6CNO - chains A and G of the 8 polymer chains in the assembly; structure by electron microscopy, 4.70 A resolution (low resolution: residue-level contacts below are approximate; hydrogen-bond / salt-bridge calls are withheld).

# Chain A
Molecule: Intermediate conductance calcium-activated potassium channel protein 4
Organism: Homo sapiens
UniProt: O15554 (KCNN4_HUMAN); residue numbers follow UniProt; this construct covers 1-427
Sequence (427 residues; numbered 1 to 427; the number before each row is that of its first residue):
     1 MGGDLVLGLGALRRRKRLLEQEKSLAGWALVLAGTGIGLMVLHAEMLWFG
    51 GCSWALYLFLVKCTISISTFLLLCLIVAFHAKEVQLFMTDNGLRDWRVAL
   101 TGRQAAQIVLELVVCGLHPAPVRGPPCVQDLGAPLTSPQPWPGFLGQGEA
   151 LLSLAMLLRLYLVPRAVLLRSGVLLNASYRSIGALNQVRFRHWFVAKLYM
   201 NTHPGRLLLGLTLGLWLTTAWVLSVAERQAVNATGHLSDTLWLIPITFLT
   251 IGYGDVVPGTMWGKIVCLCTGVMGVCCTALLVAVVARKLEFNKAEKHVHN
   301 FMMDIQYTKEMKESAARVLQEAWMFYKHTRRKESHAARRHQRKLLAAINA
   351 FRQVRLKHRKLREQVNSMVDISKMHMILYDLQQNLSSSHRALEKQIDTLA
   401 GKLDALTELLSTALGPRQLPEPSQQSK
Not modelled in the structure: 1-8, 124-141, 387-427
Swiss-Prot annotation at these positions:
  - modified residue: His358 (Phosphohistidine)
From the paper describing this entry:
  - conformationally variable residues (helix shift): Val282

# Chain G
Molecule: Calmodulin-1
Organism: Homo sapiens
UniProt: P0DP23 (CALM1_HUMAN); residues 0-148 here correspond to UniProt positions 1-149 (UniProt number = residue number + 1)
Sequence (149 residues; row label = number of the first residue in the row; numbering starts at 0):
     0 MADQLTEEQIAEFKEAFSLFDKDGDGTITTKELGTVMRSLGQNPTEAELQ
    50 DMINEVDADGNGTIDFPEFLTMMARKMKDTDSEEEIREAFRVFDKDGNGY
   100 ISAAELRHVMTNLGEKLTDEEVDEMIREADIDGDGQVNYEEFVQMMTAK
Not modelled in the structure: 0-1, 148
Ion coordination: Ca2+ site 1: Asp20, Asp22, Asp24, Thr26, Glu31; Ca2+ site 2: Asp56, Asp58, Asn60, Thr62, Glu67; Ca2+ site 3: Asp93, Asp95, Asn97, Tyr99, Glu104
Swiss-Prot annotation at these positions:
  - binding site (Ca(2+)): Asp20, Asp22, Asp24, Thr26, Glu31, Asp56, Asp58, Asn60, Thr62, Glu67, Asp93, Asp95, Asn97, Tyr99, Glu104, Asp129, Asp131, Asp133, Gln135, Glu140
  - modified residue: Ala1 (N-acetylalanine), Lys21 (N6-acetyllysine), Thr44 (Phosphothreonine), Ser81 (Phosphoserine), Lys94 (N6-acetyllysine), Tyr99 (Phosphotyrosine), Ser101 (Phosphoserine), Thr110 (Phosphothreonine), Lys115 (N6,N6,N6-trimethyllysine), Tyr138 (Phosphotyrosine)
  - cross-link: Lys21 (Glycyl lysine isopeptide (Lys-Gly) (interchain with G-Cter in SUMO2))
From the paper describing this entry:
  - post-translational modification sites: Thr79 (citing earlier work)

# Interface between chain A and chain G
Pairs across the interface (25):
  Leu12(A) - Met76(G)
  Arg13(A) - Gln3(G)
  Arg13(A) - Thr5(G)
  Arg13(A) - Gln8(G)
  Arg15(A) - Met76(G)
  Arg15(A) - Lys77(G)
  Arg15(A) - Asp78(G)
  Lys16(A) - Glu7(G)
  Lys16(A) - Gln8(G)
  Lys16(A) - Glu11(G)
  Asp90(A) - Lys77(G)
  Ala177(A) - Phe12(G)
  Ala177(A) - Met76(G)
  Ser178(A) - Leu18(G)
  Arg180(A) - Lys75(G)
  Arg180(A) - Met76(G)
  Arg180(A) - Lys77(G)
  Arg180(A) - Asp78(G)
  Ser181(A) - Met72(G)
  Ile182(A) - Leu39(G)
  Ala184(A) - Lys75(G)
  Leu185(A) - Phe19(G)
  Leu185(A) - Gln41(G)
  Asn186(A) - Leu39(G)
  Asn186(A) - Gln41(G)
Other interface residues (no listed pair), chain A (16 interface residues in all): Leu9, Gln187, Arg191
Other interface residues (no listed pair), chain G (18 interface residues in all): Asp2, Ala15, Glu83

# Summary
16 residues of chain A and 18 residues of chain G are in contact. The Ca2+ site 1 is built by Asp20(G),
Asp22(G), Asp24(G), Thr26(G) and Glu31(G). Curated annotation (UniProt) lists 20 Ca2+-binding residues on
chain G. The paper reports a modification site at Thr79(G); conformational variability at Val282(A).
Chain A is Intermediate conductance calcium-activated potassium channel protein 4 and chain G is Calmodulin-1,
both from Homo sapiens; the structure, Cryo-EM structure of the human SK4/calmodulin channel complex in the
Ca2+ bound state II, was determined by electron microscopy, deposited together with 6CNM and 6CNN.
